5J9Q - chains G and H of the 5 polymer chains in the assembly; structure by X-ray diffraction, 3.25 A resolution.

== Chain G ==
Protein: Enhancer of polycomb-like protein 1
Source organism: Saccharomyces cerevisiae (strain ATCC 204508 / S288c)
Reference sequence: P43572 (EPL1_YEAST); numbering as in UniProt (aligned over 50-400)
Sequence (351 residues; each row starts with the number of its first residue):
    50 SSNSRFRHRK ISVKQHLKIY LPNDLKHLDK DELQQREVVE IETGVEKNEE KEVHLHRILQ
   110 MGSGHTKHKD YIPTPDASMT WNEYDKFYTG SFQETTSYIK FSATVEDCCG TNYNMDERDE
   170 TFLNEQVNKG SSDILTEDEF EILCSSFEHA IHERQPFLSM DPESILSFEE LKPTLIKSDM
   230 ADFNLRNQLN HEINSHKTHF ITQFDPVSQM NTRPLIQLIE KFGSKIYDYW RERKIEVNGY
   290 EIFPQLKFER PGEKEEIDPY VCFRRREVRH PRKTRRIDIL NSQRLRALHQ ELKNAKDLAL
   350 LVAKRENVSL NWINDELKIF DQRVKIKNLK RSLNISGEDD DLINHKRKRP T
Unresolved in the structure: 50-59, 77-118, 228-230, 400

== Chain H ==
Protein: Chromatin modification-related protein YNG2
Source organism: Saccharomyces cerevisiae (strain ATCC 204508 / S288c)
Reference sequence: P38806 (YNG2_YEAST); residue numbers follow UniProt; this construct covers 1-120
Sequence (120 residues; each row starts with the number of its first residue):
     1 MDPSLVLEQT IQDVSNLPSE FRYLLEEIGS NDLKLIEEKK KYEQKESQIH KFIRQQGSIP
    61 KHPQEDGLDK EIKESLLKCQ SLQREKCVLA NTALFLIARH LNKLEKNIAL LEEDGVLAPV

== Interface between chain G and chain H ==
Contacting residue pairs (119):
  Thr144(G) with Tyr23(H), hydrogen bond; Glu27(H)
  Ser146(G) with Tyr23(H); Glu26(H), hydrogen bond
  Tyr147(G) with Tyr23(H)
  Ile148(G) with Tyr23(H), hydrophobic
  Lys149(G) with Ser19(H); Glu20(H); Tyr23(H)
  Phe150(G) with Asn16(H); Glu20(H)
  Ser151(G) with Asn16(H); Glu20(H), hydrogen bond (backbone-side chain)
  Asp156(G) with Arg99(H), salt bridge
  Leu234(G) with Phe95(H), hydrophobic; Asn102(H)
  Leu238(G) with Leu94(H), hydrophobic; Phe95(H), hydrophobic; Ala98(H), hydrophobic
  Ile242(G) with Asn91(H); Leu94(H), hydrophobic
  Phe249(G) with Asn91(H)
  Ile250(G) with Asn91(H), hydrogen bond (backbone-side chain)
  Thr251(G) with Val88(H); Thr92(H)
  Gln252(G) with Leu24(H); Val88(H); Leu89(H); Thr92(H)
  Arg318(G) with Leu5(H); Glu8(H), salt bridge
  Ile326(G) with Gly115(H); Val116(H); Ala118(H), hydrophobic
  Asn330(G) with Pro3(H); Ser4(H)
  Ser331(G) with Leu117(H); Ala118(H)
  Arg333(G) with Leu7(H)
  Leu334(G) with Leu7(H), hydrophobic; Leu104(H), hydrophobic; Leu111(H), hydrophobic
  Arg335(G) with Glu112(H), salt bridge; Leu117(H); Ala118(H), hydrogen bond (side chain-backbone); Pro119(H); Val120(H)
  Leu337(G) with Leu7(H), hydrophobic; Thr10(H); Ile11(H), hydrophobic
  His338(G) with Leu101(H); Leu104(H); Glu105(H), salt bridge; Ile108(H)
  Leu341(G) with Val14(H), hydrophobic; Ile97(H), hydrophobic; Leu101(H), hydrophobic; Leu104(H), hydrophobic
  Lys342(G) with Leu101(H)
  Ala344(G) with Ile97(H), hydrophobic
  Lys345(G) with Leu94(H); Ile97(H); Leu101(H)
  Ala348(G) with Ala93(H); Leu94(H), hydrophobic; Ile97(H), hydrophobic
  Leu349(G) with Leu94(H)
  Val351(G) with Leu25(H), hydrophobic; Ala90(H), hydrophobic
  Ala352(G) with Ala90(H), hydrophobic; Asn91(H); Leu94(H), hydrophobic
  Glu355(G) with Ile28(H); Gln83(H), hydrogen bond (backbone-side chain); Lys86(H); Cys87(H), hydrogen bond (backbone-side chain); Ala90(H)
  Ser358(G) with Gln83(H)
  Leu359(G) with Gln83(H); Arg84(H); Cys87(H), hydrophobic
  Trp361(G) with Lys39(H); Tyr42(H)
  Ile362(G) with Leu76(H); Cys79(H); Gln80(H)
  Asn363(G) with Gln80(H), hydrogen bond
  Glu365(G) with Tyr42(H); Leu76(H)
  Leu366(G) with Lys73(H); Leu76(H), hydrophobic; Leu77(H), hydrophobic; Gln80(H)
  Phe369(G) with Asp69(H); Ile72(H), hydrophobic; Lys73(H)
  Arg372(G) with Glu46(H), salt bridge; His50(H), hydrogen bond
  Val373(G) with Asp69(H)
  Lys376(G) with Ser58(H); Glu65(H)
  Lys379(G) with Ser58(H), hydrogen bond; Ile59(H)
  Arg380(G) with Ser58(H), hydrogen bond (side chain-backbone); Ile59(H), hydrogen bond (side chain-backbone); Pro60(H), hydrogen bond (side chain-backbone); Lys61(H); Glu65(H), salt bridge
  Ile384(G) with Ile59(H)
  Asp388(G) with Ile53(H); Gly57(H); Ser58(H), hydrogen bond
  Leu391(G) with His50(H), hydrogen bond (backbone-side chain); Ser58(H)
  Ile392(G) with His50(H); Ile53(H), hydrophobic; Arg54(H)
  Asn393(G) with Glu46(H); His50(H), hydrogen bond
Also at the interface, not in a pair above, chain G (62 interface residues in all): Thr145, Ala152, Asp231, Gln237, Phe253, Arg321, Asp327, Ile328, Asn356, Asp370, Asn383
Also at the interface, not in a pair above, chain H (69 interface residues in all): Asp2, Val6, Phe21, Leu96, His100

== Summary ==
62 residues of chain G face 69 of chain H across their interface; the contacts include 16 hydrogen bonds and 6
salt bridges. Polar contacts include Asp156(G)-Arg99(H), Arg318(G)-Glu8(H) and Arg335(G)-Glu112(H).
Here chain G is Enhancer of polycomb-like protein 1 and chain H is Chromatin modification-related protein
YNG2, both from Saccharomyces cerevisiae (strain ATCC 204508 / S288c). Entry 5J9Q (Crystal structure of the
NuA4 core complex) was determined by X-ray diffraction (same publication as 5J9T, 5J9U and 5J9W).
